PDB entry 1S1U | X-ray diffraction, 3.00 A resolution | chains A and B

# Chain A
Protein: Reverse transcriptase
Organism: Human immunodeficiency virus 1
Notes: EC 2.7.7.49; fragment: p66
UniProt: P04585 (POL_HV1H2); residues 1-560 here correspond to UniProt positions 156-715 (UniProt number = residue number + 155)
Sequence (560 residues; numbered 1 to 560; the number before each row is that of its first residue):
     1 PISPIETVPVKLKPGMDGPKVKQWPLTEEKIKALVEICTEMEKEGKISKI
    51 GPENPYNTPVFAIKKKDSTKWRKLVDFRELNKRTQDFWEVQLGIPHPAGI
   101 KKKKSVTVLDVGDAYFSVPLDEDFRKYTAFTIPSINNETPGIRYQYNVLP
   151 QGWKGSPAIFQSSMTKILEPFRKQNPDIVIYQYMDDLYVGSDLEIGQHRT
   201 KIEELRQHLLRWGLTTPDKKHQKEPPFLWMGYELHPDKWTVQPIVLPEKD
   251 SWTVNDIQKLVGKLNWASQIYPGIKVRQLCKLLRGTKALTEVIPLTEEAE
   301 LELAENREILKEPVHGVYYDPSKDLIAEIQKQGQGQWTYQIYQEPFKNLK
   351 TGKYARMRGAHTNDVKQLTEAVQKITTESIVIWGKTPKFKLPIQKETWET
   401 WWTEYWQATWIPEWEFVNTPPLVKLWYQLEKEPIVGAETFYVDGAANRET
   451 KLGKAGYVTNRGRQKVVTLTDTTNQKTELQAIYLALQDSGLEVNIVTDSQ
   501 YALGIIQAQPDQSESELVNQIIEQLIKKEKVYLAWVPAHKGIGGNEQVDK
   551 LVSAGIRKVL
Disordered / not traced: 1-3, 444-454, 540-560
Modified residues: Cys280 (3-sulfinoalanine; CSD)
Construct notes: engineered mutation Ile100 (Leu255 in P04585); modified residue (280)
Ligand contacts: non-nucleoside rt inhibitor nevirapine (NVP; 11-cyclopropyl-5,11-dihydro-4-methyl-6H-dipyrido[3,2-b:2',3'-e][1,4]diazepin-6-one): Ile100, Lys101, Lys102, Lys103, Val106, Val179, Ile180, Tyr181, Tyr188, Val189, Gly190, Phe227, Trp229, Leu234, His235, Pro236, Tyr318

# Chain B
Protein: Reverse transcriptase
Organism: Human immunodeficiency virus 1
Notes: EC 2.7.7.49; fragment: p51
UniProt: P04585 (POL_HV1H2); residues 1-440 here correspond to UniProt positions 156-595 (UniProt number = residue number + 155)
Sequence (440 residues; row label = number of the first residue in the row):
     1 PISPIETVPVKLKPGMDGPKVKQWPLTEEKIKALVEICTEMEKEGKISKI
    51 GPENPYNTPVFAIKKKDSTKWRKLVDFRELNKRTQDFWEVQLGIPHPAGI
   101 KKKKSVTVLDVGDAYFSVPLDEDFRKYTAFTIPSINNETPGIRYQYNVLP
   151 QGWKGSPAIFQSSMTKILEPFRKQNPDIVIYQYMDDLYVGSDLEIGQHRT
   201 KIEELRQHLLRWGLTTPDKKHQKEPPFLWMGYELHPDKWTVQPIVLPEKD
   251 SWTVNDIQKLVGKLNWASQIYPGIKVRQLCKLLRGTKALTEVIPLTEEAE
   301 LELAENREILKEPVHGVYYDPSKDLIAEIQKQGQGQWTYQIYQEPFKNLK
   351 TGKYARMRGAHTNDVKQLTEAVQKITTESIVIWGKTPKFKLPIQKETWET
   401 WWTEYWQATWIPEWEFVNTPPLVKLWYQLEKEPIVGAETF
Disordered / not traced: 1-4, 89-95, 214-224, 357-361, 429-440
Construct notes: engineered mutation Ile100 (Leu255 in P04585)

# Chain A / chain B interface
Residue-residue contacts (88):
  Val8(A) - Pro52(B)  hydrophobic
  Val8(A) - Glu53(B)
  Pro9(A) - Glu53(B)
  Gln85(A) - Glu53(B)  hydrogen bond (side chain-backbone)
  Asp86(A) - Lys20(B)
  Asp86(A) - Pro55(B)
  Phe87(A) - Pro52(B)
  Phe87(A) - Pro55(B)
  Trp88(A) - Pro52(B)  hydrogen bond (backbone-backbone)
  Trp88(A) - Asn54(B)
  Trp88(A) - Pro55(B)
  Trp88(A) - Tyr56(B)
  Trp88(A) - Asn57(B)
  Trp88(A) - Arg143(B)
  Gln91(A) - Pro140(B)  hydrogen bond (side chain-backbone)
  Gly93(A) - Asn137(B)
  Ile94(A) - Asn137(B)
  Pro95(A) - Asn136(B)
  Pro95(A) - Asn137(B)
  His96(A) - Asn136(B)  hydrogen bond (backbone-side chain)
  Gly99(A) - Asn136(B)
  Gly99(A) - Glu138(B)
  Ile100(A) - Glu138(B)
  Lys101(A) - Glu138(B)  salt bridge
  Ser162(A) - Pro52(B)
  Thr165(A) - Pro140(B)
  Tyr181(A) - Asn137(B)
  Tyr181(A) - Glu138(B)
  Arg358(A) - Gln394(B)  hydrogen bond
  Arg358(A) - Glu396(B)  salt bridge
  Glu370(A) - Gln394(B)
  Gln373(A) - Glu396(B)
  Gln373(A) - Thr397(B)
  Gln373(A) - Thr400(B)  hydrogen bond
  Ile380(A) - Pro25(B)
  Ile380(A) - Leu26(B)
  Ile380(A) - Thr27(B)
  Val381(A) - Pro25(B)  hydrophobic
  Val381(A) - Asn136(B)  hydrogen bond (backbone-backbone)
  Ile382(A) - Ile135(B)
  Ile382(A) - Asn136(B)
  Trp383(A) - Ile135(B)  hydrophobic
  Gly384(A) - Leu26(B)
  Gly384(A) - Thr27(B)
  Gly384(A) - Glu28(B)  hydrogen bond (backbone-backbone)
  Gly384(A) - Ile135(B)
  Trp402(A) - Lys331(B)  hydrogen bond (backbone-side chain)
  Trp402(A) - Asp364(B)  hydrogen bond
  Thr403(A) - Gln334(B)
  Tyr405(A) - Lys331(B)  hydrogen bond (backbone-side chain)
  Trp406(A) - Lys331(B)
  Trp406(A) - Val417(B)
  Trp406(A) - Asn418(B)
  Trp406(A) - Thr419(B)
  Gln407(A) - Lys331(B)  hydrogen bond (backbone-side chain)
  Gln407(A) - Pro392(B)
  Gln407(A) - Ile393(B)
  Gln407(A) - Gln394(B)
  Gln407(A) - Val417(B)  hydrogen bond (side chain-backbone)
  Gln407(A) - Asn418(B)  hydrogen bond
  Ala408(A) - Trp337(B)  hydrophobic
  Ala408(A) - Asp364(B)
  Ala408(A) - Pro392(B)  hydrogen bond (backbone-backbone)
  Ala408(A) - Ile393(B)
  Thr409(A) - Asp364(B)  hydrogen bond (backbone-side chain)
  Trp410(A) - Asn363(B)
  Trp410(A) - Val365(B)  hydrophobic
  Trp410(A) - Trp401(B)
  Pro412(A) - Trp401(B)  hydrophobic
  Pro433(A) - Asn255(B)
  Pro433(A) - Leu289(B)  hydrophobic
  Pro433(A) - Thr290(B)
  Val435(A) - Thr290(B)
  Thr439(A) - Ala288(B)
  Thr439(A) - Leu289(B)  hydrogen bond (side chain-backbone)
  Tyr441(A) - Thr286(B)
  Tyr441(A) - Lys287(B)  hydrogen bond (side chain-backbone)
  Tyr441(A) - Leu289(B)
  Asn460(A) - Thr286(B)
  Asn460(A) - Ala288(B)
  Asn494(A) - Leu289(B)
  Val496(A) - Leu289(B)  hydrophobic
  Gln500(A) - Leu422(B)
  Gln507(A) - Pro421(B)
  Tyr532(A) - Asn255(B)  hydrogen bond
  Tyr532(A) - Leu289(B)  hydrophobic
  Trp535(A) - Leu422(B)  hydrophobic
  Val536(A) - Gln258(B)
Interface residues without a listed pair, chain A (57 interface residues in all): Ala158, Ile159, Glu169, Ile180, Thr376, Thr377, Ile434, Gly436, Thr459, Ala534, Pro537
Interface residues without a listed pair, chain B (53 interface residues in all): Lys49, Thr131, Gly141, Val254, Lys259, Gly262, Asn265, Gly333, Leu368, Tyr405, Trp426

# Summary
57 residues of chain A face 53 of chain B across their interface, with 19 hydrogen bonds and 2 salt bridges.
Among the polar pairs are Lys101(A)-Glu138(B), Arg358(A)-Glu396(B) and Gln85(A)-Glu53(B). Bound to chain A:
non-nucleoside rt inhibitor nevirapine.
Here chain A is Reverse transcriptase and chain B is Reverse transcriptase, both from Human immunodeficiency
virus 1. Entry 1S1U (Crystal structure of L100I mutant HIV-1 reverse transcriptase in complex with nevirapine)
was determined by X-ray diffraction, deposited together with 1S1T, 1S1V, 1S1W and 1S1X.
